Entry 3JTL (X-ray diffraction, 3.20 A resolution); this record covers chains B and S of the 21 polymer chains in the assembly.

== Chain B ==
Name: Proteasome subunit alpha
Organism: Thermoplasma acidophilum
Notes: EC 3.4.25.1; fragment: Alpha subunit
UniProtKB: P25156 (PSMA_THEAC); residue numbers follow UniProt; this construct covers 7-233
Amino-acid sequence (227 residues; each row starts with the number of its first residue):
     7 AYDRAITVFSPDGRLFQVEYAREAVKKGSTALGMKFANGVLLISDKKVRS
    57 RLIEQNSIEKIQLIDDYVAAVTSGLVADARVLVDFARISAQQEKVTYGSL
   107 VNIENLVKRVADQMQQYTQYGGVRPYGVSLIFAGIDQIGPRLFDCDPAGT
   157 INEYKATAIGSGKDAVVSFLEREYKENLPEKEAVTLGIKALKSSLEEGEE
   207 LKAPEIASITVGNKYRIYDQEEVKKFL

== Chain S ==
Name: Proteasome activator protein PA26
Organism: Trypanosoma brucei
Notes: fragment: PA26 with mutations in tail
UniProtKB: Q9U8G2 (Q9U8G2_9TRYP); numbering as in UniProt (aligned over 4-231)
Amino-acid sequence (228 residues; each row starts with the number of its first residue):
     4 KRAALIQNLRDSYTETSSFAVIEEWAAGTLQEIEGIAKAAAEAHGVIRNS
    54 TYGRAQAEKSPEQLLGVLQRYQDLCHNVYCQAETIRTVIAIRIPEHKEED
   104 NLGVAVQHAVLKIIDELEIKTLGSGEKSGSGGAPTPIGMYALREYLSARS
   154 TVEDKLLGSVDAESGKTKGGSQSPSLLLELRQIDADFMLKVELATTHLST
   204 MVRAVINAYLLNWKKLIQPRTHLDVLYR
Not modelled in the structure: 162-171
Construct notes: variant V49 (Thr in Q9U8G2); engineered mutation H225 (Gly in Q9U8G2), L226 (Ser in Q9U8G2), V228 (His in Q9U8G2), L229 (Met in Q9U8G2), Y230 (Val in Q9U8G2), R231 (Ser in Q9U8G2)

== How chain B and chain S interact ==
Residue-residue contacts - 18 pairs, chain B then chain S:
  Y8(B) - E101(S)
  S16(B) - E102(S)  hydrogen bond
  P17(B) - E102(S)
  D18(B) - K100(S)  salt bridge
  D18(B) - E102(S)  hydrogen bond (backbone-side chain)
  G19(B) - Y230(S)  hydrogen bond (backbone-side chain)
  R20(B) - E102(S)
  R20(B) - D103(S)  salt bridge
  R20(B) - Y230(S)
  F22(B) - E102(S)
  F22(B) - D103(S)
  Y26(B) - L105(S)
  R28(B) - L226(S)
  R28(B) - L229(S)
  D152(B) - L229(S)
  A154(B) - L229(S)  hydrophobic
  I157(B) - R231(S)
  N158(B) - R231(S)
Also at the interface, not in a pair above, chain B (16 interface residues in all): V24, E25, T156
Also at the interface, not in a pair above, chain S (10 interface residues in all): V228

== In short ==
The interface between chain B and chain S involves 16 residues on one side and 10 on the other, with 3
hydrogen bonds and 2 salt bridges. Among the polar pairs are D18(B)-K100(S), R20(B)-D103(S) and
S16(B)-E102(S).
Here chain B is Proteasome subunit alpha (Thermoplasma acidophilum) and chain S is Proteasome activator
protein PA26 (Trypanosoma brucei). Entry 3JTL (Crystal structure of archaeal 20S proteasome in complex with
mutated P26 activator) was determined by X-ray diffraction, deposited together with 3JRM and 3JSE.
